Entry 3NOG (X-ray diffraction, 3.34 A resolution); this record covers chains B and D of the 5 polymer chains in the assembly.

== Chain B ==
Protein: Acriflavine resistance protein B
From: Escherichia coli
UniProt: P31224 (ACRB_ECOLI); residue numbers follow UniProt; this construct covers 1-1049
Chain sequence (1049 residues; each row starts with the number of its first residue):
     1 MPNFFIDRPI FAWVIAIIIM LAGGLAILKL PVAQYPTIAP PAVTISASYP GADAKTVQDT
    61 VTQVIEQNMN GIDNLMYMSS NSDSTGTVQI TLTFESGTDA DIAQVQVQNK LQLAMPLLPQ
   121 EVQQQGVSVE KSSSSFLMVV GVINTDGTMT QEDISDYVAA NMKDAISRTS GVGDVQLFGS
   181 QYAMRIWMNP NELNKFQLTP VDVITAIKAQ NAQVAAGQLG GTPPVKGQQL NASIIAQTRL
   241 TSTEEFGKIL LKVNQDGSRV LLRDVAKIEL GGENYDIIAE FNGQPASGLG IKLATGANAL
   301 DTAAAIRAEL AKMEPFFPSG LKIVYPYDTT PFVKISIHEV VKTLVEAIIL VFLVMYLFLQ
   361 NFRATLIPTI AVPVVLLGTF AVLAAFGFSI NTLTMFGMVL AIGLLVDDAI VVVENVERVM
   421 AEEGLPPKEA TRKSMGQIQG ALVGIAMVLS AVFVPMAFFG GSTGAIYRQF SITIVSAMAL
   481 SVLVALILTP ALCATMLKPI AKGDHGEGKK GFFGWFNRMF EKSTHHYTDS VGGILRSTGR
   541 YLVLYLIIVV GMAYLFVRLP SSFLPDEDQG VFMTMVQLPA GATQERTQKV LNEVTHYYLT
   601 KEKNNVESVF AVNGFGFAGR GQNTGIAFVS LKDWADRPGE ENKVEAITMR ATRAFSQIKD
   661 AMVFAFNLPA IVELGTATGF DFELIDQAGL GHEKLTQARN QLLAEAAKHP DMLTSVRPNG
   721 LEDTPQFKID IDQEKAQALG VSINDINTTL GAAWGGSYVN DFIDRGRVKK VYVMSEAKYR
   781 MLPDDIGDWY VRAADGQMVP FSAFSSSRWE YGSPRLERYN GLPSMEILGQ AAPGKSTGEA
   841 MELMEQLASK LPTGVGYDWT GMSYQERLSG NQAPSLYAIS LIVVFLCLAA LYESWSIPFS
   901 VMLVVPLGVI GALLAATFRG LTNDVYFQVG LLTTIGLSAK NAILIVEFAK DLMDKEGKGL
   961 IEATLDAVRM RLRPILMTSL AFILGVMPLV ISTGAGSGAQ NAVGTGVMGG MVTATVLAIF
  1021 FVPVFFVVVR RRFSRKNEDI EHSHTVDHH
Not modelled in the structure: 854-856, 994-995, 1034-1049
Modified positions: Met1 (n-formylmethionine; FME)

== Chain D ==
Protein: Designed ankyrin repeat protein
From: synthetic construct
Chain sequence (169 residues; row label = number of the first residue in the row):
     1 MRGSHHHHHH GSDLGKKLLE AARAGQDDEV RILMANGADV NASDHVGWTP LHLAAYFGHL
    61 EIVEVLLKNG ADVNADDSLG VTPLHLAADR GHLEVVEVLL KNGADVNAND HNGFTPLHLA
   121 ANIGHLEIVE VLLKHGADVN AQDKFGKTAF DISIDNGNED LAEILQKLN
Not modelled in the structure: 1-12, 167-169

== Chain B / chain D interface ==
Residue-residue contacts (26; chain B residue first):
  Pro579(B) - Lys16(D)
  Ala580(B) - His45(D)  hydrogen bond (backbone-side chain)
  Gly581(B) - His45(D)
  Asp660(B) - Lys16(D)  salt bridge
  Glu693(B) - Arg90(D)  salt bridge
  Asn700(B) - Ala24(D)
  Glu734(B) - Lys147(D)
  Ser802(B) - Lys144(D)  hydrogen bond (backbone-side chain)
  Ser805(B) - Lys144(D)  hydrogen bond (backbone-side chain)
  Ser806(B) - Asn112(D)
  Ser806(B) - Phe114(D)
  Ser807(B) - His111(D)  hydrogen bond (backbone-side chain)
  Ser807(B) - Asn112(D)  hydrogen bond (backbone-side chain)
  Arg808(B) - Leu79(D)
  Arg808(B) - Val81(D)
  Arg808(B) - His85(D)
  Arg808(B) - Asp89(D)  salt bridge
  Arg808(B) - Asp110(D)  salt bridge
  Arg808(B) - Leu119(D)
  Trp809(B) - Val46(D)
  Trp809(B) - Trp48(D)  hydrophobic
  Trp809(B) - Asp77(D)
  Trp809(B) - Ser78(D)  hydrogen bond
  Trp809(B) - Leu79(D)
  Tyr811(B) - Trp48(D)  hydrophobic
  Tyr811(B) - Tyr56(D)
Other interface residues (no listed pair), chain B (22 interface residues in all): Gln697, Glu722, Pro725, Phe727, Asp732, Ala803, Phe804, Glu810
Other interface residues (no listed pair), chain D (25 interface residues in all): Arg23, Leu53, Phe57, Leu86, Phe145

== Summary ==
Chain B and chain D form an interface of 22 and 25 residues respectively; the contacts include 6 hydrogen
bonds and 4 salt bridges. Among the polar pairs are Asp660(B)-Lys16(D), Glu693(B)-Arg90(D) and
Arg808(B)-Asp89(D).
Chain B is Acriflavine resistance protein B (Escherichia coli) and chain D is Designed ankyrin repeat protein
(synthetic construct); the structure, Designed ankyrin repeat protein (DARPin) Binders to AcrB: Plasticity of
the Interface, was determined by X-ray diffraction, deposited together with 3NOC.
